PDB entry 6WGG | electron microscopy, 8.10 A resolution (very low resolution: no residue pairs are listed; an interface is given only as per-side residue counts) | chains D and H of the 16 polymer chains in the assembly

== Chain D ==
Protein: Origin recognition complex subunit 4
From: Saccharomyces cerevisiae
UniProtKB: P54791 (ORC4_YEAST); residue numbers follow UniProt; this construct covers 1-529
Sequence (529 residues; numbered 1 to 529; the number before each row is that of its first residue):
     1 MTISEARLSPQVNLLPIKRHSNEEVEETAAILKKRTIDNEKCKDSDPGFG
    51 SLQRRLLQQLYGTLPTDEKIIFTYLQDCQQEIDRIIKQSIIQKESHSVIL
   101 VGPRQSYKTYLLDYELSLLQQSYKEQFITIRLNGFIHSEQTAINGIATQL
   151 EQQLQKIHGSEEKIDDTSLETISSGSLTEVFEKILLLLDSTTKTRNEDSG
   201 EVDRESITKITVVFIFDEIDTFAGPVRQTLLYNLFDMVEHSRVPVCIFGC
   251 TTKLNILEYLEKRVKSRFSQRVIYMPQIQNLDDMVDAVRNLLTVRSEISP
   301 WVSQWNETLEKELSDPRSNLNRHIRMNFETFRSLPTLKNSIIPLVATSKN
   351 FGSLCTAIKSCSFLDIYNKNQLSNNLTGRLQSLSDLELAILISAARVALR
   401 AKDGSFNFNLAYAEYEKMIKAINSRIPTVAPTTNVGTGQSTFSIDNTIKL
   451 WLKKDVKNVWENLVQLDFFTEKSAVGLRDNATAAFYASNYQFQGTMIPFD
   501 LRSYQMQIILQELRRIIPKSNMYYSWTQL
Unresolved in the structure: 1-45, 159-170, 191-206, 427-446
Curated features (UniProtKB/Swiss-Prot):
  - modified residue: Ser9 (Phosphoserine)
Ligand contacts:
  - ATP-gamma-S (AGS; phosphothiophosphoric acid-adenylate ester), molecule 1: Tyr61, Gly62, Pro103, Arg104, Gln105, Ser106, Tyr107, Lys108, Thr109, Tyr110, Asp217, Glu218, Pro335, Lys338
  - ATP-gamma-S (AGS), molecule 2: His240, Arg263, Arg267

== Chain H ==
Molecule: 41-nt DNA strand
From: Saccharomyces cerevisiae
Sequence (41 nucleotides; each row starts with the number of its first residue):
     1 AAGGGAAAATAAACAATACATAACAAAACATATAAAAACCA

== How chain D and chain H interact ==
At this resolution (8 A) residue pairs are not listed: 7 residues of chain D and 6 of chain H lie at the interface.

== Summary ==
7 residues of chain D face 6 of chain H across their interface. Ligands of chain D: ATP-gamma-S.
Here chain D is Origin recognition complex subunit 4 and chain H is a 41-nt DNA strand, both from
Saccharomyces cerevisiae. Entry 6WGG (Atomic model of pre-insertion mutant OCCM-DNA
complex(ORC-Cdc6-Cdt1-Mcm2-7 with Mcm6 WHD truncation)) was determined by electron microscopy (same
publication as 6WGC, 6WGF and 6WGI).
